Entry 3OKJ (X-ray diffraction, 2.70 A resolution); this record covers chains O and U of the 28 polymer chains in the assembly.

[Chain O]
Protein: Proteasome component Y7
Organism: Saccharomyces cerevisiae
Notes: EC 3.4.25.1
Reference sequence: P23639 (PSA2_YEAST); the construct lacks a stretch of the UniProt sequence and is renumbered around it, so the offset changes along the chain: 4-102 = UniProt 1-99; 103-147 = UniProt 101-145; 148-200 = UniProt 147-199; 202-209 = UniProt 200-207; 2 more segments
Amino-acid sequence (250 residues; row label = number of the first residue in the row; note: 1 number in that range is skipped by the numbering (no residue carries it; nothing is unmodelled there); a row labelled like 21A-21B holds insertion residues (21A, then the next letters in order)):
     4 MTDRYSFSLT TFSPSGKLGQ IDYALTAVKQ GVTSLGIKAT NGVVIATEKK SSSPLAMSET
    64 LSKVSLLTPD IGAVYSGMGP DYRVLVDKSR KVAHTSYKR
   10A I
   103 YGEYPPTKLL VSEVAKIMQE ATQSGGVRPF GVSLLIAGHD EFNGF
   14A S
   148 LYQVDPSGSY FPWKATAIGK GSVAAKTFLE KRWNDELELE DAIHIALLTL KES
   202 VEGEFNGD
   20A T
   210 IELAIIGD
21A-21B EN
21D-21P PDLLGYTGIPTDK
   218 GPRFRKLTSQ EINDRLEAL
UniProt features mapped onto this chain:
  - cross-link: Lys-110 (Glycyl lysine isopeptide (Lys-Gly) (interchain with G-Cter in ubiquitin))

[Chain U]
Protein: Proteasome component C7-alpha
Organism: Saccharomyces cerevisiae
Notes: EC 3.4.25.1; fragment: sequence database residues 10-252
Reference sequence: P21243 (PSA6_YEAST); the construct lacks a stretch of the UniProt sequence and is renumbered around it, so the offset changes along the chain: 6-34 = UniProt 10-38; 35-143 = UniProt 40-148; 144-179 = UniProt 150-185; 186-218 = UniProt 199-231; 1 more segments
Amino-acid sequence (243 residues; each row starts with the number of its first residue; note: 6 numbers in that range are skipped by the numbering (no residue carries them; nothing is unmodelled there); a row labelled like 17A-17E holds insertion residues (17A, then the next letters in order)):
     6 AGYDRHITIF SPEGRLYQVE YAFKATNQT
   34A N
    35 INSLAVRGKD CTVVISQKKV PDKLLDPTTV SYIFCISRTI GMVVNGPIPD ARNAALRAKA
    95 EAAEFRYKYG YDMPCDVLAK RMANLSQIYT QRAYMRPLGV ILTFVSVDE
   14A E
   144 LGPSIYKTDP AGYYVGYKAT ATGPKQQEIT TNLENH
17A-17E FKKSK
18A-18D IDHI
   184 N
18G-18H EE
   18M S
   186 WEKVVEFAIT HMIDALGTEF SKNDLEVGVA TKD
   220 KFFTLSAENI EERLVAIAEQ D

[How chain O and chain U interact]
Contacting residue pairs (66):
  Asp-6(O) / Arg-126(U)  salt bridge
  Asp-6(O) / Tyr-128(U)
  Tyr-8(O) / Ile-12(U)
  Tyr-8(O) / Ala-127(U)  hydrophobic
  Tyr-8(O) / Tyr-128(U)
  Leu-12(O) / Ile-14(U)  hydrophobic
  Leu-12(O) / Ala-127(U)  hydrophobic
  Gln-23(O) / Ile-14(U)
  Gln-23(O) / Phe-15(U)  hydrogen bond (side chain-backbone)
  Tyr-26(O) / Phe-15(U)
  Tyr-26(O) / Ser-16(U)
  Tyr-26(O) / Pro-17(U)  hydrophobic
  Tyr-26(O) / Gly-19(U)
  Ala-27(O) / Phe-15(U)  hydrophobic
  Thr-29(O) / Pro-17(U)
  Thr-29(O) / Glu-18(U)
  Ala-30(O) / Gly-19(U)
  Ser-55(O) / Tyr-156(U)
  Pro-57(O) / Lys-161(U)
  Pro-57(O) / Glu-177(U)
  Leu-58(O) / Phe-17A(U)  hydrophobic
  Leu-58(O) / Tyr-160(U)
  Leu-58(O) / Lys-161(U)  hydrogen bond (backbone-backbone)
  Leu-58(O) / Ala-162(U)
  Leu-58(O) / Thr-173(U)
  Leu-58(O) / Glu-177(U)
  Ala-59(O) / Gly-159(U)
  Ala-59(O) / Tyr-160(U)  hydrophobic
  Met-60(O) / Val-158(U)
  Met-60(O) / Gly-159(U)  hydrogen bond (backbone-backbone)
  Met-60(O) / Tyr-160(U)
  Met-60(O) / Lys-161(U)
  Thr-63(O) / Tyr-149(U)
  Thr-63(O) / Val-158(U)
  Thr-63(O) / Gly-159(U)  hydrogen bond (side chain-backbone)
  Leu-64(O) / Tyr-156(U)
  Leu-64(O) / Val-158(U)  hydrophobic
  Met-81(O) / Phe-15(U)  hydrophobic
  Met-81(O) / Leu-21(U)  hydrophobic
  Pro-83(O) / Gln-121(U)
  Pro-83(O) / Ala-154(U)
  Pro-83(O) / Gly-155(U)
  Pro-83(O) / Tyr-156(U)
  Asp-84(O) / Gln-121(U)
  Arg-86(O) / Ala-117(U)
  Arg-86(O) / Asn-118(U)
  Arg-86(O) / Gly-155(U)  hydrogen bond (side chain-backbone)
  Arg-86(O) / Tyr-157(U)
  Val-87(O) / Asn-118(U)
  Val-87(O) / Gln-121(U)
  Asp-90(O) / Lys-114(U)  salt bridge
  Asp-90(O) / Asn-118(U)
  Gly-127(O) / Arg-126(U)
  Gly-128(O) / Gln-125(U)
  Gly-128(O) / Arg-126(U)
  Gly-128(O) / Ala-127(U)  hydrogen bond (backbone-backbone)
  Val-129(O) / Gln-125(U)
  Val-129(O) / Arg-126(U)
  Arg-130(O) / Thr-13(U)
  Arg-130(O) / Phe-15(U)
  Arg-130(O) / Leu-21(U)
  Arg-130(O) / Thr-124(U)  hydrogen bond (side chain-backbone)
  Arg-130(O) / Gln-125(U)  hydrogen bond (backbone-backbone)
  Pro-131(O) / Phe-15(U)
  Phe-132(O) / Gln-125(U)
  Gly-133(O) / Phe-15(U)
Other interface residues (no listed pair), chain O (33 interface residues in all): Met-4, Thr-5, Gln-33, Ser-56, Ala-123
Other interface residues (no listed pair), chain U (34 interface residues in all): Arg-41, Thr-163, Leu-176

[Summary]
33 residues of chain O face 34 of chain U across their interface, with 8 hydrogen bonds and 2 salt bridges.
Polar pairs include Asp-6(O)/Arg-126(U), Asp-90(O)/Lys-114(U) and Gln-23(O)/Phe-15(U).
Chain O is Proteasome component Y7 and chain U is Proteasome component C7-alpha, both from Saccharomyces
cerevisiae; the structure, Alpha-keto-aldehyde binding mechanism reveals a novel lead structure motif for
proteasome inhibition, was determined by X-ray diffraction.
